PDB entry 5VYZ | X-ray diffraction, 2.30 A resolution | chains B and C of the 4 polymer chains in the assembly

Chain B (and C):
Protein: Pyruvate carboxylase
Organism: Lactococcus lactis
Notes: EC 6.4.1.1; chain C of this document is another copy of the same molecule, construct and numbering; everything in this record applies to it too
Reference sequence: A0A089XIW4 (A0A089XIW4_9LACT); residue numbers follow UniProt; this construct covers 1-1137
Chain sequence (1145 residues; numbered -7 to 1137; the number before each row is that of its first residue; numbers below 1 keep their minus sign (Gly-7 is residue -7)):
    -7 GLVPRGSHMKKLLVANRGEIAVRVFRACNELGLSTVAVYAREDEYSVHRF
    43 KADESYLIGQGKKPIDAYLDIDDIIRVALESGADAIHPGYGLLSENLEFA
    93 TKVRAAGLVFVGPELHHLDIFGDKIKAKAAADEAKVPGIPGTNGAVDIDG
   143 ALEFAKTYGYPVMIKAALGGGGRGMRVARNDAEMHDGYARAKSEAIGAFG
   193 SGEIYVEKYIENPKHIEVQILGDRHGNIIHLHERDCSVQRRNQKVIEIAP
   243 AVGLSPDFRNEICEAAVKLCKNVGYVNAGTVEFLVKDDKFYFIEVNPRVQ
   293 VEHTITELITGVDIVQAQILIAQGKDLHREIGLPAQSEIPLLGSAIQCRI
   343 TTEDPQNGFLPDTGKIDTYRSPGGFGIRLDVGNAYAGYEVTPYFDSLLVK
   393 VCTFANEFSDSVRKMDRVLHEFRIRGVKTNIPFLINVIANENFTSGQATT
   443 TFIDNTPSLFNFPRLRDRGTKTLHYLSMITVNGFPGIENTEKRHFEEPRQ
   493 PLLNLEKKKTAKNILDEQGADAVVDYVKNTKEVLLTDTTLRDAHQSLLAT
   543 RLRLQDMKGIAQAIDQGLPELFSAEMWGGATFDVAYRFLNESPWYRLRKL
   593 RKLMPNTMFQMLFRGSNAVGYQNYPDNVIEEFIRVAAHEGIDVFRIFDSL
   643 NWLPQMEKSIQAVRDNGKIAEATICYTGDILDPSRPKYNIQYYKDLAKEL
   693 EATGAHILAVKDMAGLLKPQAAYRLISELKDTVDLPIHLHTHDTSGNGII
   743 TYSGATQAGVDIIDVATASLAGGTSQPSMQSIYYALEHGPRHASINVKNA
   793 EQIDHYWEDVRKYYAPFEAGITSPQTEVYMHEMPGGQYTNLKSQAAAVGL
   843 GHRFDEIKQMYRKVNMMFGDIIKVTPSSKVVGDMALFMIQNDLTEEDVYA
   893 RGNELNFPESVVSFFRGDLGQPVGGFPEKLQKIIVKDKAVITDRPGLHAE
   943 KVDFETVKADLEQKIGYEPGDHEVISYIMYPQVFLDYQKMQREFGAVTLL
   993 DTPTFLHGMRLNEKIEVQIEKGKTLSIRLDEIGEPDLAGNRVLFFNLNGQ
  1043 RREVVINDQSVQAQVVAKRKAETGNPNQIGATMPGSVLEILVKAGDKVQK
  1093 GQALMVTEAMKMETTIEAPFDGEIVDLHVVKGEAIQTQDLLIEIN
Disordered / not traced: 163-165 (chain C: 135-196)
Differences from the reference sequence: expression tag (-7 to 0); conflict Ala1055 (Thr in A0A089XIW4)
Bound ions: Mg2+: Glu274, Glu286 (together with ADP); Mn2+: Asp534, His732, His734
Small-molecule neighbours:
  - cyclic-di-AMP (2BA; (2R,3R,3aS,5R,7aR,9R,10R,10aS,12R,14aR)-2,9-bis(6-amino-9H-purin-9-yl)octahydro-2H,7H-difuro[3,2-d:3',2'-j][1,3,7,9,2,8 ]tetraoxadiphosphacyclododecine-3,5,10,12-tetrol 5,12-dioxide): Pro711, Gln712, Tyr715, Arg716, Ile742, Ser745, Gly746, Gln749
  - ADP: Lys116, Ile131, Met155, Lys157, Gly161, Gly162, Met167, Glu199, Lys200, Tyr201, Ile202, Pro205, His207, Gln231, Asn234, Glu274, Leu276, Ile285, Glu286, Asn288, Thr442
From the paper describing this entry:
  - binding site for cyclic-di-AMP: Tyr715, Ile742, Ser745, Gly746, Gln749
  - allosteric site: Tyr715, Ser745, Gln749
  - mutagenesis - Y715T, G746A: unchanged catalytic activity
  - post-translational modification sites: Lys1103
  - mutagenesis - E36K/Y37S/K1006T/S1018I: decreased catalytic activity
  - mutagenesis - E36K/Y37S/K1006T/S1018I: increased catalytic activity on acetyl-CoA

Interface between chain B and chain C:
Residue-residue contacts (57):
  Thr355(B) - Met1075(C)
  Pro384(B) - Met1102(C)  hydrophobic
  Tyr385(B) - Met1102(C)
  Thr462(B) - Gly1066(C)
  His466(B) - Glu1064(C)
  His466(B) - Thr1065(C)
  His466(B) - Gly1066(C)
  His466(B) - Asn1067(C)
  Lys981(B) - Asn1137(C)  hydrogen bond
  Arg984(B) - Pro1068(C)
  Arg984(B) - Phe1112(C)
  Arg984(B) - Asn1137(C)
  Glu985(B) - Asn1067(C)  hydrogen bond
  Glu985(B) - Asn1069(C)
  Asp1028(B) - Ala1059(C)
  Leu1029(B) - Leu1029(C)  hydrophobic
  Leu1029(B) - Gln1056(C)
  Ala1030(B) - Ala1059(C)
  Ala1030(B) - Arg1061(C)
  Asn1032(B) - Lys1060(C)  hydrogen bond (side chain-backbone)
  Asn1032(B) - Arg1061(C)
  Asn1032(B) - Lys1062(C)  hydrogen bond (side chain-backbone)
  Glu1045(B) - Thr1065(C)
  Val1046(B) - Thr1065(C)
  Val1047(B) - Lys1062(C)
  Val1047(B) - Ala1063(C)
  Val1047(B) - Glu1064(C)
  Val1047(B) - Thr1065(C)  hydrogen bond (backbone-side chain)
  Ile1048(B) - Glu1064(C)
  Asn1049(B) - Arg1061(C)
  Asn1049(B) - Glu1064(C)  hydrogen bond (backbone-side chain)
  Gln1054(B) - Arg1061(C)
  Gln1056(B) - Leu1029(C)
  Ala1059(B) - Asp1028(C)
  Ala1059(B) - Ala1030(C)
  Lys1060(B) - Asn1032(C)  hydrogen bond (backbone-side chain)
  Arg1061(B) - Ala1030(C)
  Arg1061(B) - Asn1032(C)
  Arg1061(B) - Asn1049(C)
  Lys1062(B) - Asn1032(C)  hydrogen bond (backbone-side chain)
  Glu1064(B) - His466(C)  salt bridge
  Glu1064(B) - Val1047(C)
  Glu1064(B) - Ile1048(C)
  Glu1064(B) - Asn1049(C)  hydrogen bond (side chain-backbone)
  Thr1065(B) - His466(C)
  Thr1065(B) - Val1046(C)
  Thr1065(B) - Val1047(C)  hydrogen bond (side chain-backbone)
  Gly1066(B) - Thr462(C)
  Gly1066(B) - Glu985(C)
  Asn1067(B) - His466(C)
  Asn1067(B) - Glu985(C)  hydrogen bond
  Pro1068(B) - Arg984(C)
  Pro1068(B) - Glu985(C)
  Asn1069(B) - Glu985(C)
  Phe1112(B) - Arg984(C)
  Asp1113(B) - Gln955(C)  hydrogen bond
  Asn1137(B) - Lys981(C)  hydrogen bond
Also at the interface, not in a pair above, chain B (37 interface residues in all): Val1058, Ala1063, Met1075, Lys1092, Gln1130
Also at the interface, not in a pair above, chain C (36 interface residues in all): Asn349, Leu352, Arg456, Glu1045, Gln1054, Gln1130

In short:
37 residues of chain B face 36 of chain C across their interface, with 13 hydrogen bonds and 1 salt bridge.
Polar contacts include Glu1064(B)-His466(C), Lys981(B)-Asn1137(C) and Glu985(B)-Asn1067(C). From the paper: a
binding site for cyclic-di-AMP at Tyr715(B), Ile742(B) and Ser745(B) among others; E36K/Y37S/K1006T/S1018I of
chain B reduce catalytic activity; 3 substitutions were tested in all.
Chain B and chain C are both Pyruvate carboxylase (Lactococcus lactis); the structure, Crystal structure of
Lactococcus lactis pyruvate carboxylase in complex with cyclic-di-AMP, was determined by X-ray diffraction
(same publication as 5VYW and 5VZ0).
